PDB entry 8WMU | X-ray diffraction, 2.70 A resolution | chains B and C of the 6 polymer chains in the assembly

Chain B:
Name: Tubulin beta chain
Source organism: Sus scrofa
UniProtKB: A0A8D0VN39 (A0A8D0VN39_PIG); numbering as in UniProt (aligned over 1-431)
Sequence (431 residues; numbered 1 to 431; the number before each row is that of its first residue):
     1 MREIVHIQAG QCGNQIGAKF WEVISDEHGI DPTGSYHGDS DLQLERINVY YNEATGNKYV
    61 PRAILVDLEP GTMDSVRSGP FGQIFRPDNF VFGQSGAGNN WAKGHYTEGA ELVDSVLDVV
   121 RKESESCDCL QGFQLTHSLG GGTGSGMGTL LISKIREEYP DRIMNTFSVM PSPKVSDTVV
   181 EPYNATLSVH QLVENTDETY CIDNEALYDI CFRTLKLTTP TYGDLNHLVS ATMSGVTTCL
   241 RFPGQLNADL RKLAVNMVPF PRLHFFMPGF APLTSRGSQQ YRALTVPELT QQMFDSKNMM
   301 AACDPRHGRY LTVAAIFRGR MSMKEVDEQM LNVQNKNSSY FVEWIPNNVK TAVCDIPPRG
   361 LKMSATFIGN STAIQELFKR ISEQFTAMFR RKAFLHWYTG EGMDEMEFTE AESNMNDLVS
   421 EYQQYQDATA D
Disordered / not traced: 54-56, 277-278, 429-431
Ion coordination: Mg2+: Gln11 (together with GDP)
Ligand contacts:
  - A1D55 ((5S,5AS,8AR,9R)-5-(quinolin-6-ylamino)-9-(3,4,5-trimethoxyphenyl)-5A,6,8A,9-tetrahydro-5H-[2]benzofuro[6,5-f][1,3]benzodioxol-8-one): Val236, Cys239, Leu240, Leu246, Ala248, Asp249, Lys252, Leu253, Asn256, Met257, Thr312, Val313, Ala314, Ala315, Ile316, Asn348, Lys350, Thr351, Ala352, Ile368
  - GDP (guanosine-5'-diphosphate): Ala9, Gly10, Gln11, Cys12, Gln15, Ile16, Asp67, Asn99, Ser138, Gly140, Gly141, Gly142, Thr143, Gly144, Ser145, Val169, Pro171, Val175, Asp177, Glu181, Asn204, Leu207, Tyr222, Leu225, Asn226

Chain C:
Name: Detyrosinated tubulin alpha-1B chain
Source organism: Sus scrofa
UniProtKB: Q2XVP4 (TBA1B_PIG); residues 1-440 here = UniProt positions 1-440
Sequence (440 residues; numbered 1 to 440; the number before each row is that of its first residue):
     1 MRECISIHVG QAGVQIGNAC WELYCLEHGI QPDGQMPSDK TIGGGDDSFN TFFSETGAGK
    61 HVPRAVFVDL EPTVIDEVRT GTYRQLFHPE QLITGKEDAA NNYARGHYTI GKEIIDLVLD
   121 RIRKLADQCT GLQGFLVFHS FGGGTGSGFT SLLMERLSVD YGKKSKLEFS IYPAPQVSTA
   181 VVEPYNSILT THTTLEHSDC AFMVDNEAIY DICRRNLDIE RPTYTNLNRL ISQIVSSITA
   241 SLRFDGALNV DLTEFQTNLV PYPRIHFPLA TYAPVISAEK AYHEQLSVAE ITNACFEPAN
   301 QMVKCDPRHG KYMACCLLYR GDVVPKDVNA AIATIKTKRS IQFVDWCPTG FKVGINYQPP
   361 TVVPGGDLAK VQRAVCMLSN TTAIAEAWAR LDHKFDLMYA KRAFVHWYVG EGMEEGEFSE
   421 AREDMAALEK DYEEVGVDSV
Swiss-Prot annotation at these positions:
  - motif: Met1 to Cys4 (MREC motif)
  - active site: Glu254
  - binding site (GTP): Gly10, Gln11, Ala12, Gln15, Glu71, Ala99, Ser140, Gly143, Gly144, Thr145, Gly146, Thr179, Glu183, Asn206, Tyr224, Asn228, Leu252
  - binding site (Mg(2+)): Glu71
  - modified residue: Lys40 (N6,N6,N6-trimethyllysine), Ser48 (Phosphoserine), Ser232 (Phosphoserine), Tyr282 (3'-nitrotyrosine), Arg339 (Omega-N-methylarginine), Ser439 (Phosphoserine)
  - cross-link (Glycyl lysine isopeptide (Lys-Gly)): Lys326 (interchain with G-Cter in ubiquitin), Lys370 (interchain with G-Cter in ubiquitin)
Ion coordination: Ca2+: Asp39, Thr41, Gly44, Glu55
Ligand contacts: GTP (guanosine-5'-triphosphate): Gly10, Gln11, Ala12, Gln15, Ile16, Asp69, Asp98, Ala99, Ala100, Asn101, Ser140, Gly142, Gly143, Gly144, Thr145, Gly146, Ile171, Pro173, Val177, Ser178, Thr179, Glu183, Asn206, Tyr224, Leu227, Asn228, Ile231

How chain B and chain C interact:
Contacting residue pairs (39):
  Gln94(B) with Met1(C)
  Asn99(B) with Glu254(C)
  Asp177(B) with Glu254(C); Lys352(C), hydrogen bond (backbone-side chain)
  Thr178(B) with Glu254(C); Asn258(C)
  Val179(B) with Asn258(C), hydrogen bond (backbone-side chain); Pro348(C), hydrophobic
  Val180(B) with Thr257(C)
  Thr218(B) with Lys326(C)
  Thr219(B) with Lys326(C); Asn329(C)
  Ala387(B) with Trp346(C)
  Met388(B) with Trp346(C)
  Arg390(B) with Asp345(C), salt bridge; Ser439(C), hydrogen bond
  Arg391(B) with Tyr262(C), hydrogen bond (backbone-side chain); Asp345(C), salt bridge; Trp346(C); Glu434(C), hydrogen bond (side chain-backbone); Val435(C); Val437(C), hydrogen bond (side chain-backbone); Asp438(C); Ser439(C), hydrogen bond
  Lys392(B) with Tyr262(C)
  Ala393(B) with Pro261(C); Tyr262(C); Trp346(C), hydrophobic
  Phe394(B) with Thr257(C); Asn258(C); Val260(C); Pro261(C), hydrogen bond (backbone-backbone); Trp346(C), hydrophobic
  His396(B) with Val260(C), hydrogen bond (side chain-backbone); Pro261(C); Pro263(C)
  Trp397(B) with Gln256(C); Thr257(C), hydrogen bond (side chain-backbone); Val260(C)
Other interface residues (no listed pair), chain B (19 interface residues in all): Gly98, Leu395
Other interface residues (no listed pair), chain C (22 interface residues in all): Met313, Cys347

In short:
The interface between chain B and chain C involves 19 residues on one side and 22 on the other; the contacts
include 10 hydrogen bonds and 2 salt bridges. Among the polar pairs are Arg390(B)-Asp345(C),
Arg391(B)-Asp345(C) and Asp177(B)-Lys352(C).
Chain B is Tubulin beta chain and chain C is Detyrosinated tubulin alpha-1B chain, both from Sus scrofa; the
structure, Structural basis of tubulin and heterocyclic podophyllotoxins complex for anticancer agents with
dual-binding sites, was determined by X-ray diffraction.
